9K29 - chains A and B of the 10 polymer chains in the assembly; structure by electron microscopy, 3.00 A resolution.

Chain A (and B):
Name: Flagellar biosynthetic protein FliP
Source organism: Salmonella enterica subsp. enterica serovar Typhimurium str. LT2
Notes: chain B of this document is another copy of the same molecule, construct and numbering; everything in this record applies to it too
Reference sequence: P54700 (FLIP_SALTY); residue numbers follow UniProt; this construct covers 1-245
Sequence (245 residues; numbered 1 to 245; the number before each row is that of its first residue):
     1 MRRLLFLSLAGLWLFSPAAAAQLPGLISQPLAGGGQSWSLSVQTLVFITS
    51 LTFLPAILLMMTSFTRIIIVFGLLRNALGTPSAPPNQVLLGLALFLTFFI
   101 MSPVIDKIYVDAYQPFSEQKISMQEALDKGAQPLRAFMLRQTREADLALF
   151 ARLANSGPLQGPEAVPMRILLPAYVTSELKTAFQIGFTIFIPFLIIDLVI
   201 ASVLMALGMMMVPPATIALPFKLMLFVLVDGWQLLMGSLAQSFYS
Not modelled in the structure: 1-37 (chain B: 1-21)
What the authors report for this chain:
  - self-association interface (contacts with another copy of this molecule); pairs are residue here / residue on that copy: W38-W38 (hydrophobic contact), L92-V175 (hydrophobic contact)
  - mutagenesis - W38A, W38G, L92A: unchanged expression
  - conformationally variable residues (order/disorder transition): Q22 to V42, L59 to F64
  - mutagenesis - T62A/S63A, L92A: decreased growth
  - mutagenesis - T62G/S63G, G91A/L92A: unchanged growth
  - mutagenesis - M61G/T62G/S63G/F64G, M61G/T62S/S63G/F64S: decreased expression
  - contacts within the chain: F64-L90 (hydrophobic contact), F71-L92 (hydrophobic contact), L92-L96 (hydrophobic contact)
  - mutagenesis - P30L/L92A, L45Q/L92A, L90A/L92A, L90A/G91A/L92A, L92A/R168C: increased growth

Chain A / chain B interface:
Residue-residue contacts (89):
  L40(A) - P30(B)  hydrophobic
  L40(A) - G35(B)
  L40(A) - Q36(B)  hydrogen bond (backbone-side chain)
  Q43(A) - Q36(B)  hydrogen bond
  Q43(A) - W38(B)
  T44(A) - L26(B)
  T44(A) - Q36(B)
  T44(A) - W38(B)  hydrogen bond
  F47(A) - W38(B)  hydrophobic
  F47(A) - L40(B)  hydrophobic
  I48(A) - L26(B)  hydrophobic
  L51(A) - L45(B)  hydrophobic
  L51(A) - I48(B)  hydrophobic
  L54(A) - L45(B)  hydrophobic
  P55(A) - T49(B)
  P55(A) - T52(B)
  P55(A) - F53(B)  hydrophobic
  L59(A) - F53(B)  hydrophobic
  L78(A) - F183(B)  hydrophobic
  T80(A) - N76(B)  hydrogen bond
  P84(A) - I69(B)  hydrophobic
  P85(A) - I68(B)  hydrophobic
  Q87(A) - A56(B)
  V88(A) - M60(B)  hydrophobic
  V88(A) - F64(B)  hydrophobic
  V88(A) - T65(B)
  V88(A) - I68(B)  hydrophobic
  G91(A) - M60(B)
  L92(A) - M60(B)
  L92(A) - V175(B)  hydrophobic
  L94(A) - F53(B)  hydrophobic
  F95(A) - I57(B)  hydrophobic
  F95(A) - M60(B)  hydrophobic
  F95(A) - M61(B)  hydrophobic
  F95(A) - L171(B)  hydrophobic
  F95(A) - V175(B)  hydrophobic
  F98(A) - R168(B)
  F98(A) - L171(B)  hydrophobic
  F99(A) - F150(B)  hydrophobic
  F99(A) - A154(B)  hydrophobic
  F99(A) - R168(B)  hydrogen bond (backbone-side chain)
  F99(A) - P172(B)  hydrophobic
  S102(A) - R168(B)  hydrogen bond
  Y113(A) - V42(B)  hydrophobic
  Y113(A) - Q43(B)  hydrogen bond
  F116(A) - V42(B)  hydrophobic
  S117(A) - Q43(B)  hydrogen bond
  G208(A) - M205(B)
  G208(A) - M210(B)
  M209(A) - A201(B)  hydrophobic
  M209(A) - S202(B)
  M209(A) - M205(B)  hydrophobic
  M210(A) - M210(B)
  M211(A) - M210(B)
  M211(A) - M211(B)
  M211(A) - V212(B)
  M211(A) - P213(B)  hydrophobic
  M211(A) - P214(B)
  V212(A) - A201(B)  hydrophobic
  V212(A) - P214(B)  hydrophobic
  T216(A) - L194(B)
  I217(A) - L194(B)  hydrophobic
  L219(A) - N76(B)
  L219(A) - F190(B)  hydrophobic
  P220(A) - F187(B)
  P220(A) - F190(B)  hydrophobic
  P220(A) - L194(B)  hydrophobic
  F221(A) - L194(B)  hydrophobic
  L223(A) - L73(B)  hydrophobic
  L223(A) - F183(B)  hydrophobic
  L223(A) - F190(B)  hydrophobic
  M224(A) - F187(B)  hydrophobic
  F226(A) - F183(B)  hydrophobic
  V227(A) - F183(B)  hydrophobic
  V227(A) - Q184(B)
  D230(A) - K180(B)
  W232(A) - L179(B)
  W232(A) - K180(B)
  W232(A) - F183(B)  hydrophobic
  Q233(A) - D146(B)  hydrogen bond
  Q233(A) - L149(B)
  Q233(A) - T176(B)
  M236(A) - T176(B)
  M236(A) - L179(B)  hydrophobic
  G237(A) - L153(B)
  A240(A) - L153(B)  hydrophobic
  Q241(A) - R152(B)
  Q241(A) - L153(B)
  Y244(A) - R168(B)
Other interface residues (no listed pair), chain A (54 interface residues in all): T52, S82, A83, L90, L96, P103, L207
Other interface residues (no listed pair), chain B (55 interface residues in all): G72, R75, N86, A145, M167, I169

In short:
54 residues of chain A face 55 of chain B across their interface; the contacts include 9 hydrogen bonds. Polar
contacts include L40(A)-Q36(B), Q43(A)-Q36(B) and T44(A)-W38(B). From the paper: P30L/L92A, L45Q/L92A and
L90A/L92A of chain A, among others, increase growth; conformational variability at Q22(A) and L59(A); 13
substitutions were tested in all.
Both chains are Flagellar biosynthetic protein FliP (Salmonella enterica subsp. enterica serovar Typhimurium
str. LT2). Entry 9K29 (Structure of the Salmonella flagellar FliPQR complex reconstituted in the peptidisc)
was determined by electron microscopy.
